Entry 6M9K (X-ray diffraction, 2.30 A resolution); this record covers chains A and D of the 6 polymer chains in the assembly.

Chain A:
Name: Exonuclease
Organism: Escherichia phage lambda
Notes: EC 3.1.11.3
UniProtKB: P03697 (EXO_LAMBD); residue numbers follow UniProt; this construct covers 1-226
Sequence (226 residues; each row starts with the number of its first residue):
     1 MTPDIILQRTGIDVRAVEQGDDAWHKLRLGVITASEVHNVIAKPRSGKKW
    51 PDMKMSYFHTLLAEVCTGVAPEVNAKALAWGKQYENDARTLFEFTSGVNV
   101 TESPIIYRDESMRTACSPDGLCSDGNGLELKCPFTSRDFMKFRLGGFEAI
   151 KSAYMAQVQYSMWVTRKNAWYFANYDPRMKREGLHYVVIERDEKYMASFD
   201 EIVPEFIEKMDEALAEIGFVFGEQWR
Reported in the primary citation:
  - mutagenesis - L91A, F94A: unchanged catalytic activity
  - mutagenesis - D87A: unchanged binding to Recombination protein bet (chain D)

Chain D:
Name: Recombination protein bet
Organism: Escherichia phage lambda
UniProtKB: P03698 (VBET_LAMBD); residue numbers follow UniProt; this construct covers 194-260
Sequence (67 residues; row label = number of the first residue in the row):
   194 ITPVNDETMQEINTLLIALDKTWDDDLLPLCSQIFRRDIRASSELTQAEA
   244 VKALGFLKQKAAEQKVA
Reported in the primary citation:
  - mutagenesis - Q226A, R229A, Q252A, K253A, E256A: unchanged binding to Exonuclease (chain A)
  - mutagenesis - F249D, K253A: abolished binding to SSB

Interface between chain A and chain D:
Residue-residue contacts (27; chain A residue first):
  Gln-83(A) / Arg-229(D)  hydrogen bond
  Tyr-84(A) / Arg-229(D)
  Asn-86(A) / Gln-226(D)
  Asp-87(A) / Gln-226(D)  hydrogen bond
  Asp-87(A) / Ile-227(D)
  Asp-87(A) / Arg-229(D)  salt bridge
  Thr-90(A) / Leu-223(D)
  Thr-90(A) / Gln-226(D)  hydrogen bond
  Leu-91(A) / Leu-223(D)  hydrophobic
  Leu-91(A) / Ile-227(D)  hydrophobic
  Leu-91(A) / Phe-249(D)  hydrophobic
  Phe-94(A) / Leu-223(D)  hydrophobic
  Phe-94(A) / Phe-249(D)
  Phe-94(A) / Leu-250(D)  hydrophobic
  Phe-94(A) / Lys-253(D)  hydrogen bond (backbone-side chain)
  Thr-95(A) / Phe-249(D)
  Thr-95(A) / Gln-252(D)
  Thr-95(A) / Lys-253(D)
  Thr-95(A) / Glu-256(D)
  Pro-177(A) / Lys-245(D)
  Met-179(A) / Lys-245(D)
  Lys-180(A) / Val-244(D)
  Lys-180(A) / Lys-245(D)
  Arg-181(A) / Val-244(D)
  Glu-182(A) / Gln-252(D)
  Leu-184(A) / Gln-252(D)  hydrogen bond (backbone-side chain)
  Tyr-186(A) / Glu-256(D)  hydrogen bond
Other interface residues (no listed pair), chain A (17 interface residues in all): Ser-96, Tyr-175
From the paper, about this interface:
  - residue pairs: Leu-184(A)/Gln-252(D) (hydrogen bond), Tyr-186(A)/Glu-256(D) (hydrogen bond), Lys-253(D)/Phe-94(A) (hydrogen bond)
  - interface residues, chain A: Gln-83(A), Asp-87(A), Thr-90(A), Leu-91(A), Phe-94(A), Thr-95(A)
  - hot spots on chain A (mutagenesis) - L91A, L91D, F94A, F94E: abolished binding to Recombination protein bet (chain D)
  - interface residues, chain D: Leu-223(D), Gln-226(D), Ile-227(D), Arg-229(D), Phe-249(D), Leu-250(D), Lys-253(D)
  - hot spots on chain D (mutagenesis) - L223A, L223D, F249A: abolished binding to Exonuclease (chain A)

Summary:
17 residues of chain A and 11 residues of chain D are in contact, with 6 hydrogen bonds and 1 salt bridge.
Polar contacts include Asp-87(A)/Arg-229(D), Gln-83(A)/Arg-229(D) and Asp-87(A)/Gln-226(D). The paper
describes hydrogen bonds between Leu-184(A) and Gln-252(D), Tyr-186(A) and Glu-256(D) and Lys-253(D) and
Phe-94(A). The paper reports that L91A, L91D and F94A of chain A, among others, abolish binding to
Recombination protein bet (chain D); interface residues Gln-83(A), Asp-87(A) and Leu-223(D) among others; 14
substitutions were tested in all.
Here chain A is Exonuclease and chain D is Recombination protein bet, both from Escherichia phage lambda.
Entry 6M9K (Crystal structure of lambda exonuclease in complex with the Red beta C-terminal domain) was
determined by X-ray diffraction.
